1OH6 - chains A and E of the 4 polymer chains in the assembly; structure by X-ray diffraction, 2.40 A resolution.

# Chain A
Name: DNA mismatch repair protein muts
Organism: Escherichia coli
UniProt: P23909 (MUTS_ECOLI); residues 1-800 here = UniProt positions 1-800
Chain sequence (800 residues; numbered 1 to 800; the number before each row is that of its first residue):
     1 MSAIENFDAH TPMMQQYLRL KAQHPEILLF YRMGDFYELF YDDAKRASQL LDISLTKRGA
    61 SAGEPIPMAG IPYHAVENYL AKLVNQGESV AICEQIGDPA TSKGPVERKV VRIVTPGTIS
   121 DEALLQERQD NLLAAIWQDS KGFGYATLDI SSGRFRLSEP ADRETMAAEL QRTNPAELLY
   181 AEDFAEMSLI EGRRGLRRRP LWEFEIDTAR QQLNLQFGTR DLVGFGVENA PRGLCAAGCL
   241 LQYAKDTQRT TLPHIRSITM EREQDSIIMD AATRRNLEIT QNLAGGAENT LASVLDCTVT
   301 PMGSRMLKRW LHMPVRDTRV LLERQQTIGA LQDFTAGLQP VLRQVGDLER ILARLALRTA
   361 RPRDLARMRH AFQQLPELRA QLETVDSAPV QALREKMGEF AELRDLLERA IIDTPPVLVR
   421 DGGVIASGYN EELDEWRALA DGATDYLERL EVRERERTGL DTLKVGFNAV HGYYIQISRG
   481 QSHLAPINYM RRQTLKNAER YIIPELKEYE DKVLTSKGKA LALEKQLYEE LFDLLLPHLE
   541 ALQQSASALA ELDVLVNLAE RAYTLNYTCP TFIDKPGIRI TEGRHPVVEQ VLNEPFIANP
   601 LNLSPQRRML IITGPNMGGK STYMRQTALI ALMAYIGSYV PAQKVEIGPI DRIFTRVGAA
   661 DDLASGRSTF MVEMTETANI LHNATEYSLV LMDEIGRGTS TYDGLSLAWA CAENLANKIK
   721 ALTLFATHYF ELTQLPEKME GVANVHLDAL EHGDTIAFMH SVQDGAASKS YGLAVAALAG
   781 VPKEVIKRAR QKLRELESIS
Unresolved in the structure: 1, 659-669
Bound ions: Mg2+: Ser-621 (together with ADP)
Ligand contacts: ADP (adenosine-5'-diphosphate): Val-588, Leu-592, Pro-595, Phe-596, Ile-597, Asn-599, Pro-615, Asn-616, Met-617, Gly-618, Gly-619, Lys-620, Ser-621, Thr-622, His-760
Curated features (UniProtKB/Swiss-Prot):
  - binding site (ATP): Gly-614 to Ser-621
What the authors report for this chain:
  - binding site for the 30-nt DNA strand: Phe-36, Glu-38
  - binding site for the 30-nt DNA strand (chain E): Gln-95, Arg-108, Lys-496, Arg-500
  - mutagenesis - F36A: abolished binding to DNA (citing earlier work)
  - mutagenesis - E38A, E38Q: increased binding to homoduplex DNA (citing earlier work)

# Chain E
Molecule: 30-nt DNA strand
Sequence (30 nucleotides; numbered 1 to 30; the number before each row is that of its first residue):
     1 AGCTGCCAAG CACCAGTGTC AGCGTCCTAT
Unresolved in the structure: 17-30

# Interface between chain A and chain E
Contacting residue pairs (28):
  Thr-11(A) with DA12(E), phosphate contact; DC13(E), phosphate contact
  Pro-12(A) with DA12(E), phosphate contact
  Met-13(A) with DC11(E), phosphate contact; DA12(E), hydrogen bond to the phosphate
  Met-33(A) with DA9(E), base contact; DG10(E), base contact; DC11(E), sugar contact
  Gly-34(A) with DA9(E), sugar contact; DG10(E), hydrogen bond to the sugar
  Asp-35(A) with DA8(E), sugar contact; DA9(E), hydrogen bond to the base
  Phe-36(A) with DA8(E), base contact; DA9(E), base contact
  Arg-58(A) with DG10(E), base contact; DC11(E), hydrogen bond to the base; DA12(E), hydrogen bond to the sugar
  Gly-59(A) with DC13(E), sugar contact
  Ala-60(A) with DC13(E), phosphate contact
  Ser-61(A) with DC13(E), hydrogen bond to the phosphate; DC14(E), phosphate contact
  Gln-95(A) with DG10(E), hydrogen bond to the phosphate
  Pro-99(A) with DG10(E), sugar contact
  Pro-105(A) with DC11(E), phosphate contact
  Val-106(A) with DC11(E), hydrogen bond to the phosphate
  Arg-108(A) with DG10(E), hydrogen bond to the phosphate; DC11(E), salt bridge to the phosphate
  Val-470(A) with DC7(E), sugar contact

# Overview
The interface between chain A and chain E involves 17 residues on one side and 8 on the other; the contacts
include 9 hydrogen bonds and 1 salt bridge. Polar contacts include Asp-35(A)/DA9(E), Arg-58(A)/DC11(E) and
Gly-34(A)/DG10(E). The paper reports a binding site for the 30-nt DNA strand (chain E) at Gln-95(A),
Arg-108(A) and Lys-496(A) among others; E38A and E38Q of chain A increase binding to homoduplex DNA.
Here chain A is DNA mismatch repair protein muts (Escherichia coli) and chain E is a 30-nt DNA strand. Entry
1OH6 (The crystal structure of E. coli muts binding to DNA with an a:a mismatch) was determined by X-ray
diffraction (same publication as 1OH5, 1OH7 and 1OH8).
